Entry 3ZKE (X-ray diffraction, 2.20 A resolution); this record covers chains A and B of the 4 polymer chains in the assembly.

Chain A:
Name: Dynein light chain 1, cytoplasmic
Source organism: Homo sapiens
UniProtKB: P63167 (DYL1_HUMAN); residues 1-89 here = UniProt positions 1-89
Sequence (89 residues; row label = number of the first residue in the row):
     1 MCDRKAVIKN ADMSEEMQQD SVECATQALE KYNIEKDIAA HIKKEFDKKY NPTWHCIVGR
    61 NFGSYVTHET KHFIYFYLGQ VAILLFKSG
Unresolved in the structure: 1-4

Chain B:
Name: NEK9 protein
UniProtKB: Q6PKF2 (Q6PKF2_HUMAN); residues 940-950 here correspond to UniProt positions 283-293 (UniProt number = residue number - 657)
Sequence (11 residues; each row starts with the number of its first residue):
   940 VGMHSKGTQT A
Reported in the primary citation:
  - mutagenesis - S944E, Q948A: decreased binding to Dynein light chain 1, cytoplasmic (chain A)

How chain A and chain B interact:
Residue-residue contacts (36):
  Asp12(A) - Lys945(B)
  Arg60(A) - Thr949(B)
  Asn61(A) - Thr949(B)
  Phe62(A) - Gln948(B)
  Phe62(A) - Thr949(B)  hydrogen bond (backbone-side chain)
  Gly63(A) - Thr947(B)
  Gly63(A) - Gln948(B)
  Ser64(A) - Lys945(B)
  Ser64(A) - Gly946(B)
  Ser64(A) - Thr947(B)  hydrogen bond
  Tyr65(A) - Ser944(B)
  Tyr65(A) - Lys945(B)
  Tyr65(A) - Gly946(B)
  Val66(A) - His943(B)
  Val66(A) - Ser944(B)
  Val66(A) - Lys945(B)  hydrogen bond (backbone-backbone)
  Thr67(A) - Met942(B)
  Thr67(A) - His943(B)
  Thr67(A) - Ser944(B)  hydrogen bond
  His68(A) - Gly941(B)
  His68(A) - Met942(B)
  His68(A) - His943(B)  hydrogen bond (backbone-backbone)
  His68(A) - Lys945(B)  hydrogen bond
  Glu69(A) - Gly941(B)
  Glu69(A) - Met942(B)
  Thr70(A) - Gly941(B)  hydrogen bond (backbone-backbone)
  Thr70(A) - His943(B)  hydrogen bond
  Phe73(A) - Lys945(B)
  Phe73(A) - Thr947(B)
  Tyr75(A) - Thr947(B)
  Tyr75(A) - Gln948(B)  hydrogen bond (side chain-backbone)
  Tyr75(A) - Thr949(B)
  Tyr77(A) - Thr949(B)
  Tyr77(A) - Ala950(B)  hydrogen bond (side chain-backbone)
  Ala82(A) - Thr949(B)
  Ser88(A) - Met942(B)
Also at the interface, not in a pair above, chain A (19 interface residues in all): Gly59, Leu84
Also at the interface, not in a pair above, chain B (11 interface residues in all): Val940
The authors on this interface:
  - residue pairs: Thr67(A)-Ser944(B) (hydrogen bond)
  - interface residues, chain B: Gly941(B)

In short:
The interface between chain A and chain B involves 19 residues on one side and 11 on the other, with 10
hydrogen bonds. Among the polar pairs are Phe62(A)-Thr949(B), Ser64(A)-Thr947(B) and Thr67(A)-Ser944(B). The
paper describes a hydrogen bond between Thr67(A) and Ser944(B). From the paper: S944E and Q948A of chain B
reduce binding to Dynein light chain 1, cytoplasmic (chain A); the interface residue Gly941(B).
Here chain A is Dynein light chain 1, cytoplasmic (Homo sapiens) and chain B is NEK9 protein. Entry 3ZKE
(Structure of LC8 in complex with Nek9 peptide) was determined by X-ray diffraction together with 3ZKF from
the same study.
